8YEO - chains J and T of the 12 polymer chains in the assembly; structure by electron microscopy, 3.44 A resolution.

# Chain J
Molecule: Cas8f fusion with HNH
Organism: Selenomonas sp
Sequence (344 residues; each row starts with the number of its first residue):
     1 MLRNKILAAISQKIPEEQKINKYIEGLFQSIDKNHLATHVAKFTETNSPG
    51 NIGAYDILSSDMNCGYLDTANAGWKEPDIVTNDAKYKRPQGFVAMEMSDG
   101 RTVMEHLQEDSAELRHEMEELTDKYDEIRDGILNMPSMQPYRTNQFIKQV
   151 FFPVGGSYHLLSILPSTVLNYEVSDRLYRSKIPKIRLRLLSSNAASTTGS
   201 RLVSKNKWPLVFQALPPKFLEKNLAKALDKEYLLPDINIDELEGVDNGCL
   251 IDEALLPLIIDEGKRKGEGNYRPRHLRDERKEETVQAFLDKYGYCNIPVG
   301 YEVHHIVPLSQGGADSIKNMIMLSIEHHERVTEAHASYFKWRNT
Unresolved in the structure: 341-344

# Chain T
Molecule: TS
Organism: Selenomonas sp
Sequence (48 nucleotides; numbered 6 to 53; the number before each row is that of its first residue):
     6 GCCAAGCTTTTTAACAGTGGCCTTATTAAATGACTTCTCCGCTAATAC

# How chain J and chain T interact
Pairs across the interface - 28 pairs, chain J then chain T:
  Lys42(J) - G46(T)  hydrogen bond to the phosphate
  Lys42(J) - C47(T)  salt bridge to the phosphate
  Thr46(J) - G46(T)  sugar contact
  Ser48(J) - C47(T)  phosphate contact
  Pro49(J) - C47(T)  phosphate contact
  Asn82(J) - DT48(T)  phosphate contact
  Asp83(J) - G46(T)  hydrogen bond to the base
  Asp83(J) - C47(T)  sugar contact
  Tyr86(J) - DT48(T)  sugar contact
  Ser191(J) - C45(T)  hydrogen bond to the phosphate
  Asn193(J) - C45(T)  hydrogen bond to the base
  Thr197(J) - C45(T)  base contact
  Thr197(J) - G46(T)  sugar contact
  Tyr271(J) - DG6(T)  sugar contact
  Arg274(J) - DG6(T)  phosphate contact
  Arg274(J) - DC7(T)  salt bridge to the phosphate
  Arg277(J) - DG6(T)  salt bridge to the phosphate
  Arg280(J) - DA9(T)  salt bridge to the phosphate
  Arg280(J) - DA10(T)  salt bridge to the phosphate
  Arg280(J) - DG11(T)  hydrogen bond to the base
  Val303(J) - DA9(T)  phosphate contact
  His304(J) - DA9(T)  phosphate contact
  His305(J) - DA9(T)  phosphate contact
  Ser310(J) - DC7(T)  hydrogen bond to the phosphate
  Ser310(J) - DC8(T)  hydrogen bond to the phosphate
  His328(J) - DC8(T)  phosphate contact
  Thr332(J) - DC8(T)  base contact
  Lys340(J) - DC7(T)  sugar contact
Other interface residues (no listed pair), chain J (26 interface residues in all): Ala84, Lys85, Ala194, Ser196, Leu309

# In short
Chain J and chain T form an interface of 26 and 10 residues respectively, with 7 hydrogen bonds and 5 salt
bridges. Among the polar pairs are Asp83(J)-G46(T), Asn193(J)-C45(T) and Arg280(J)-DG11(T).
Here chain J is Cas8f fusion with HNH and chain T is TS, both from Selenomonas sp. Entry 8YEO (Type I-FHNH
Cascade-dsDNA R-loop complex) was determined by electron microscopy, deposited together with 8YDB, 8YH9 and
8YHA.
